PDB entry 9CJ5 | X-ray diffraction, 3.30 A resolution | chain A

Chain A:
Protein: Mitogen-activated protein kinase 14
Source organism: Homo sapiens
Notes: EC 2.7.11.24
Reference sequence: Q16539 (MK14_HUMAN); numbering as in UniProt (aligned over 1-360)
Amino-acid sequence (360 residues; row label = number of the first residue in the row):
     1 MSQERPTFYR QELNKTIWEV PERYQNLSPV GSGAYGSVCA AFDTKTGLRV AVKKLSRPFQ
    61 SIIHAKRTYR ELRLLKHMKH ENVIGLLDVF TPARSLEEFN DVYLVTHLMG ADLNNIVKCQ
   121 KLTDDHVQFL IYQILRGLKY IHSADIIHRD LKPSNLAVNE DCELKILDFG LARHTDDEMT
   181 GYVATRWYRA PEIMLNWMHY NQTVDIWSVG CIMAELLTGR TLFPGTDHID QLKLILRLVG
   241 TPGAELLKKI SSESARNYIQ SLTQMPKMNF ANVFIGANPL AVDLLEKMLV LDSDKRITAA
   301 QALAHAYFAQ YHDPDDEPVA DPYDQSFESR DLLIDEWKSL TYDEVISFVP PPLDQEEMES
Unresolved in the structure: 1-4, 13-14, 19, 36, 99-100, 121, 172-173, 178-181, 199, 353-360
Ligand contacts: Pexmetinib (A1AWV): Val-30, Val-38, Ala-51, Val-52, Lys-53, Arg-67, Arg-70, Glu-71, Leu-74, Leu-75, Met-78, Val-83, Ile-84, Leu-104, Val-105, Thr-106, Leu-108, Met-109, Ala-111, Asp-112, His-148, Ala-157, Ile-166, Leu-167, Asp-168, Phe-169
UniProt features mapped onto this chain:
  - motif: Thr-180 to Tyr-182 (TXY)
  - active site: Asp-168 (Proton acceptor)
  - binding site (ATP): Val-30 to Val-38, Lys-53
  - modified residue: Ser-2 (N-acetylserine), Thr-16 (Phosphothreonine), Lys-53 (N6-acetyllysine), Lys-152 (N6-acetyllysine), Thr-180 (Phosphothreonine), Tyr-182 (Phosphotyrosine), Thr-263 (Phosphothreonine), Tyr-323 (Phosphotyrosine)

Overview:
Ligands of chain A: Pexmetinib. Curated annotation (UniProt) lists active-site residue Asp-168 and 10
ATP-binding residues.
Chain A is Mitogen-activated protein kinase 14 (Homo sapiens); the structure, Unphosphorylated human p38 alpha
bound to pexmetinib, was determined by X-ray diffraction, deposited together with 9CJ1, 9CJ2, 9CJ3 and 9CJ4.
